1S0O - chains C and A of the 3 polymer chains in the assembly; structure by X-ray diffraction, 2.10 A resolution.

# Chain C
Molecule: 13-nt DNA strand
Sequence (13 nucleotides; numbered 1801 to 1813; the number before each row is that of its first residue):
  1801 GGGGGAAGGA CTC

# Chain A
Name: DNA polymerase IV
From: Sulfolobus solfataricus
Notes: EC 2.7.7.7
Reference sequence: Q97W02 (DPO42_SULSO); residues 1-352 here = UniProt positions 1-352
Chain sequence (352 residues; numbered 1 to 352; the number before each row is that of its first residue):
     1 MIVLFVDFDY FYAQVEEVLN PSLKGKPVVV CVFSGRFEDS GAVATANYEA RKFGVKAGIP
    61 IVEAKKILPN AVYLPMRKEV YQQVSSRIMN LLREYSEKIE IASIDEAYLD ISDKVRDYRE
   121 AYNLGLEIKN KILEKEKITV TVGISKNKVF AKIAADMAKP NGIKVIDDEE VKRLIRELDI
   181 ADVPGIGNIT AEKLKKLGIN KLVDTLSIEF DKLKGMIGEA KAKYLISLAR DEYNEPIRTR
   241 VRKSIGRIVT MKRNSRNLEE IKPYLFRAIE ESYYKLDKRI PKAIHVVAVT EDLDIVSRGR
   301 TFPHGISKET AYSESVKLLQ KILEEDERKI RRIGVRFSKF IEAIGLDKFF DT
Unresolved in the structure: 342-352
Swiss-Prot annotation at these positions:
  - active site: Glu-106
  - binding site (Mg(2+)): Asp-7, Asp-105
  - site: Tyr-12 (Substrate discrimination)
  - mutagenesis: Asp-105 to Glu-106 (Loss of function), Glu-342 to Thr-352 (Almost complete loss of interaction with PCNA)
Ion coordination: Ca2+ site 1: Asp-7, Asp-105, Glu-106 (together with dTTP); Ca2+ site 2: Asp-7, Phe-8, Asp-105 (together with dTTP); Ca2+ site 3: Ala-181, Ile-186; Mg2+ near Asp-294 (its only coordinating residue here)
Small-molecule neighbours: dTTP (TTP): Asp-7, Phe-8, Asp-9, Tyr-10, Phe-11, Tyr-12, Ala-44, Thr-45, Tyr-48, Arg-51, Ala-57, Gly-58, Met-76, Ile-104, Asp-105, Lys-159
From the paper describing this entry:
  - catalytic residues: Asp-7, Asp-105, Glu-106

# How chain C and chain A interact
Residue-residue contacts - 24 pairs, chain C then chain A:
  DA1806(C) / Thr-301(A)  phosphate contact
  DA1806(C) / Lys-339(A)  salt bridge to the phosphate
  DA1807(C) / Arg-300(A)  phosphate contact
  DA1807(C) / Thr-301(A)  hydrogen bond to the phosphate
  DG1808(C) / Ser-297(A)  sugar contact
  DG1808(C) / Arg-298(A)  salt bridge to the phosphate
  DG1808(C) / Gly-299(A)  hydrogen bond to the phosphate
  DG1808(C) / Lys-321(A)  phosphate contact
  DG1809(C) / Ser-297(A)  hydrogen bond to the phosphate
  DG1809(C) / Arg-298(A)  salt bridge to the phosphate
  DC1811(C) / Ile-189(A)  phosphate contact
  DC1811(C) / Thr-190(A)  hydrogen bond to the phosphate
  DC1811(C) / Lys-193(A)  salt bridge to the phosphate
  DT1812(C) / Gly-185(A)  sugar contact
  DT1812(C) / Ile-186(A)  phosphate contact
  DT1812(C) / Gly-187(A)  hydrogen bond to the phosphate
  DT1812(C) / Asn-188(A)  phosphate contact
  DT1812(C) / Ile-189(A)  hydrogen bond to the phosphate
  DT1812(C) / Thr-190(A)  hydrogen bond to the phosphate
  DT1812(C) / Lys-221(A)  sugar contact
  DC1813(C) / Pro-184(A)  phosphate contact
  DC1813(C) / Gly-185(A)  hydrogen bond to the phosphate
  DC1813(C) / Ile-186(A)  phosphate contact
  DC1813(C) / Gly-187(A)  phosphate contact
Other interface residues (no listed pair), chain A (18 interface residues in all): Ile-295, Val-296

# In short
The interface between chain C and chain A involves 7 residues on one side and 18 on the other; the contacts
include 8 hydrogen bonds and 4 salt bridges. Among the polar pairs are DA1807(C)/Thr-301(A),
DG1808(C)/Gly-299(A) and DG1809(C)/Ser-297(A). Bound to chain A: dTTP. From the paper: catalytic residues
Asp-7(A), Asp-105(A) and Glu-106(A).
Here chain C is a 13-nt DNA strand and chain A is DNA polymerase IV (Sulfolobus solfataricus). Entry 1S0O
(Snapshots of replication through an abasic lesion: structural basis for base substitution and frameshift) was
determined by X-ray diffraction, deposited together with 1S0N, 1S10 and 1N56.
